Entry 8B82 (X-ray diffraction, 2.80 A resolution); this record covers chains A and D of the 4 polymer chains in the assembly.

Chain A:
Protein: Protein scribble homolog
Source organism: Homo sapiens
UniProt: Q14160 (SCRIB_HUMAN); residues 701-816 here = UniProt positions 701-816
Sequence (116 residues; numbered 701 to 816; the number before each row is that of its first residue):
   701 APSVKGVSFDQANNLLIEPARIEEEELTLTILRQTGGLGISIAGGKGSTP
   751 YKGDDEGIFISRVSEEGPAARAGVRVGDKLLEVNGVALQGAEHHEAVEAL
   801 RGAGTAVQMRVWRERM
Unresolved in the structure: 701-708
UniProt features mapped onto this chain:
  - modified residue (Phosphoserine): Ser-708, Ser-764
  - mutagenesis: Leu-738 to Gly-739 (Alters interaction with LPP), Leu-738 (L738R: Loss of anti-proliferative activity)

Chain D:
Protein: Protein E6
UniProt: P06463 (VE6_HPV18); numbering as in UniProt (aligned over 149-158)
Sequence (10 residues; each row starts with the number of its first residue):
   149 RLQRRRETQV
UniProt features mapped onto this chain:
  - motif: Thr-156 to Val-158 (PDZ-binding domain)
  - mutagenesis: Thr-156 to Val-158 (Complete loss of binding to MPDZ protein), Val-158 (V158A: Complete loss of binding to MPDZ protein)

How chain A and chain D interact:
Contacting residue pairs - 35 pairs, chain A then chain D:
  Gly-737(A) with Val-158(D)
  Leu-738(A) with Val-158(D), hydrogen bond (backbone-backbone)
  Gly-739(A) with Gln-157(D); Val-158(D), hydrogen bond (backbone-backbone)
  Ile-740(A) with Gln-157(D), hydrogen bond (backbone-side chain); Val-158(D), hydrogen bond (backbone-backbone)
  Ser-741(A) with Glu-155(D); Thr-156(D); Gln-157(D), hydrogen bond
  Ile-742(A) with Glu-155(D); Thr-156(D), hydrogen bond (backbone-backbone)
  Ala-743(A) with Arg-154(D)
  Gly-744(A) with Arg-154(D), hydrogen bond (backbone-backbone)
  Lys-746(A) with Arg-149(D)
  Gly-747(A) with Leu-150(D); Gln-151(D); Arg-154(D)
  Ser-748(A) with Gln-151(D), hydrogen bond (backbone-side chain); Arg-152(D); Arg-154(D), hydrogen bond
  Thr-749(A) with Gln-151(D); Arg-152(D), hydrogen bond (backbone-backbone); Arg-153(D), hydrogen bond (side chain-backbone)
  Glu-756(A) with Gln-151(D), hydrogen bond
  Ser-761(A) with Glu-155(D), hydrogen bond
  Arg-762(A) with Glu-155(D), salt bridge
  Ser-764(A) with Gln-157(D)
  Glu-792(A) with Arg-149(D), salt bridge
  His-793(A) with Arg-154(D); Glu-155(D); Thr-156(D), hydrogen bond
  His-794(A) with Arg-154(D)
  Val-797(A) with Thr-156(D)
  Leu-800(A) with Val-158(D), hydrophobic
  Arg-801(A) with Thr-156(D)
Interface residues without a listed pair, chain A (24 interface residues in all): Arg-733, Pro-750

Overview:
24 residues of chain A face 10 of chain D across their interface, with 14 hydrogen bonds and 2 salt bridges.
Polar pairs include Arg-762(A)/Glu-155(D), Glu-792(A)/Arg-149(D) and Gly-739(A)/Val-158(D). UniProt lists 2
mutagenesis sites on chain A; 3 mutagenesis sites on chain D.
Here chain A is Protein scribble homolog (Homo sapiens) and chain D is Protein E6. Entry 8B82 (Crystal
structure of Scribble PDZ1 with human papillomavirus strain 16 E6 peptide) was determined by X-ray
diffraction.
